6YW4 - chains A and B; structure by X-ray diffraction, 1.53 A resolution.

# Chain A
Molecule: Egl nine homolog 1
Source organism: Homo sapiens
Notes: EC 1.14.11.29; engineered mutation(s): C201A/R398A
UniProt: Q9GZT9 (EGLN1_HUMAN); residues 181-407 here = UniProt positions 181-407
Amino-acid sequence (233 residues; row label = number of the first residue in the row):
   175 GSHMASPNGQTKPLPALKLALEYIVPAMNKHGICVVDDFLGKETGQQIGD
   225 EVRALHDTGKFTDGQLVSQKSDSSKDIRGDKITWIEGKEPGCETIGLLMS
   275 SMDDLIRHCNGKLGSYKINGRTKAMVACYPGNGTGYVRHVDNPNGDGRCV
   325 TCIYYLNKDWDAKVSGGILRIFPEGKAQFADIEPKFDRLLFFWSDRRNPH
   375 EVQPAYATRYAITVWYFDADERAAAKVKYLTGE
Disordered / not traced: 175-185, 240-249, 406-407
Differences from the reference sequence: expression tag (175-180); conflict Ala201 (Cys in Q9GZT9), Ala398 (Arg in Q9GZT9)
Metal / ion sites: Mn2+: His313, Asp315, His374 (together with N-oxalylglycine)
Ligand contacts: N-oxalylglycine (OGA): Arg252, Met299, Tyr303, Tyr310, His313, Asp315, Ile327, Tyr329, Leu343, His374, Val376, Arg383, Ala385, Trp389
UniProt features mapped onto this chain:
  - region: Val241 to Ile251 (Beta(2)beta(3) 'finger-like' loop)
  - binding site (Fe cation): His313, Asp315, His374
  - binding site (2-oxoglutarate): Arg383
  - modified residue (S-nitrosocysteine): Cys208, Cys302, Cys323, Cys326
  - natural variant: Pro317 (P317R: In ECYT3), Arg371 (R371H: In ECYT3)
  - mutagenesis: Cys208 (C208A: Little change in enzyme activity), Arg252 (R252A: Reduced C-terminal ODD domain (CODD) hydroxylation of HIF1A), Asp254 (D254A/K: Reduced C-terminal ODD domain (CODD) hxdroxylation of HIF1A), Cys266 (C266A: Little change in enzyme activity), Cys283 (C283A: Little change in enzyme activity), Cys302 (C302A: Slight increase in enzyme activity), Tyr303 (Y303F: No effect), Cys323 (C323A: Little change in enzyme activity), Cys326 (C326A: Slight increase in enzyme activity), Arg383 (R383A: Reduces enzyme activity by 95%)

# Chain B
Molecule: PHD2-SPECIFIC RaPID CYCLIC PEPTIDE 3C
Amino-acid sequence (14 residues; row label = number of the first residue in the row; numbering starts at 0):
     0 XYVWLTDTWVLSRT
Modified / non-standard residues: 48V ({[(2R)-2,3-diamino-3-oxopropyl]sulfanyl}acetic acid) at position 0; Tyr1 (D-tyrosine; DTY)
Glycans and other covalent adducts: covalent link 48V_0-Thr13

# Interface between chain A and chain B
Pairs across the interface - 35 pairs, chain A then chain B:
  Lys186(A) - Tyr1(B)
  Lys186(A) - Arg12(B)
  Lys186(A) - Thr13(B)
  Pro187(A) - Arg12(B)
  Leu188(A) - Tyr1(B)
  Leu188(A) - Arg12(B)  hydrogen bond (backbone-side chain)
  Pro189(A) - Arg12(B)
  Ala190(A) - Arg12(B)
  Tyr197(A) - Trp3(B)  hydrophobic
  Tyr197(A) - Trp8(B)  hydrogen bond (side chain-backbone)
  Tyr197(A) - Val9(B)  hydrogen bond (side chain-backbone)
  Tyr197(A) - Leu10(B)  hydrogen bond (side chain-backbone)
  Pro200(A) - Trp3(B)  hydrophobic
  Ala201(A) - Trp3(B)
  Lys204(A) - Thr5(B)
  His205(A) - Thr5(B)  hydrogen bond (side chain-backbone)
  His205(A) - Asp6(B)
  His205(A) - Thr7(B)  hydrogen bond (side chain-backbone)
  His205(A) - Trp8(B)
  Ile207(A) - Trp8(B)
  Cys208(A) - Trp8(B)
  Val209(A) - Trp8(B)  hydrogen bond (backbone-backbone)
  Val209(A) - Val9(B)
  Val209(A) - Leu10(B)  hydrogen bond (backbone-backbone)
  Val210(A) - Leu10(B)
  Val210(A) - Arg12(B)
  Asp211(A) - Val9(B)
  Asp211(A) - Leu10(B)  hydrogen bond (backbone-backbone)
  Asp211(A) - Ser11(B)
  Asp211(A) - Arg12(B)  hydrogen bond (backbone-backbone)
  Asp212(A) - Ser11(B)  hydrogen bond
  Asp212(A) - Arg12(B)
  Asp212(A) - Thr13(B)
  Phe213(A) - Arg12(B)  hydrogen bond (backbone-side chain)
  Ala354(A) - Trp8(B)  hydrophobic
Interface residues without a listed pair, chain A (22 interface residues in all): Leu193, Glu196, Ile356, Arg362
Interface residues without a listed pair, chain B (12 interface residues in all): 48V_0
The authors on this interface:
  - pairs named by the authors: Lys186(A)-Tyr1(B) (hydrogen bond), Leu188(A)-Arg12(B) (hydrogen bond), Asp212(A)-Thr13(B) (hydrogen bond), Asp212(A)-Ser11(B) (hydrogen bond), Phe213(A)-Arg12(B) (hydrogen bond)
  - interface residues, chain A: Pro187(A), Lys204(A), His205(A)

# In short
22 residues of chain A and 12 residues of chain B are in contact; the contacts include 12 hydrogen bonds.
Among the polar pairs are Leu188(A)-Arg12(B), Tyr197(A)-Trp8(B) and Tyr197(A)-Val9(B). The paper describes
hydrogen bonds between Lys186(A) and Tyr1(B), Leu188(A) and Arg12(B) and Asp212(A) and Thr13(B) among others.
From the paper: interface residues Pro187(A), Lys204(A) and His205(A).
Chain A is Egl nine homolog 1 (Homo sapiens) and chain B is PHD2-SPECIFIC RaPID CYCLIC PEPTIDE 3C; the
structure, HIF prolyl hydroxylase 2 (PHD2/ EGLN1) in complex with N-oxalylglycine (NOG) and a RaPID-derived
silent allosteric ..., was determined by X-ray diffraction (same publication as 6YW1, 6YW2 and 6YW3).
